Entry 4IIT (X-ray diffraction, 4.30 A resolution (low resolution: residue-level contacts below are approximate; hydrogen-bond / salt-bridge calls are withheld)); this record covers chains A and B of the 3 polymer chains in the assembly.

== Chain A ==
Name: Phenylacetate-CoA oxygenase subunit PaaA
Organism: Klebsiella pneumoniae subsp. pneumoniae
Notes: EC 1.14.13.-
Reference sequence: A6T8I0 (A6T8I0_KLEP7); residue numbers follow UniProt; this construct covers 2-309
Amino-acid sequence (320 residues; each row starts with the number of its first residue; numbers below 1 keep their minus sign (Met-10 is residue -10)):
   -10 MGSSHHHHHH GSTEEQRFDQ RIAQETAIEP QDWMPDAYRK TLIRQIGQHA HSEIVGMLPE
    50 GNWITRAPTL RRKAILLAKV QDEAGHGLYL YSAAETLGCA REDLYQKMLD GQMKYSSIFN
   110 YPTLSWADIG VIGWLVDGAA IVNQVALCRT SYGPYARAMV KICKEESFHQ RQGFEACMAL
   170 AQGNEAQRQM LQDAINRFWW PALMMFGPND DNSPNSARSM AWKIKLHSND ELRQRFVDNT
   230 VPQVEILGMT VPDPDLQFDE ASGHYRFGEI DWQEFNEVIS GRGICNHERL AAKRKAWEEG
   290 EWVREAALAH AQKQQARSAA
Disordered / not traced: -10 to 0, 303-309
Sequence notes: expression tag (-10 to 1)
Residues lining bound ligands: Phenylacetyl coenzyme A (FAQ): Arg33, Gln34, Gln37, Lys103, Tyr104, Ser105, Ser106, Met193, Met194, Phe195, Gly196, Pro197, Ser202, Pro203, Asn204, Ser205, Lys214, Asn218, Phe264, Ile268

== Chain B ==
Name: Phenylacetate-CoA oxygenase subunit PaaB
Organism: Klebsiella pneumoniae subsp. pneumoniae
Notes: EC 1.14.13.-
Reference sequence: A6T8I1 (A6T8I1_KLEP7); residue numbers follow UniProt; this construct covers 1-95
Amino-acid sequence (95 residues; each row starts with the number of its first residue):
     1 MSKVYWPLYE VFVRSKQGLS HRHVGSLHAA DDQMALENAR DAYTRRSEGC SIWVVKASEI
    61 VASQPEDRSE FFDPAESKVY RHPTFYTVPD GMEHM
Disordered / not traced: 1-2, 66-95

== How chain A and chain B interact ==
Pairs across the interface - 24 pairs, chain A then chain B:
  Gln20(A) - Pro65(B)
  Asp21(A) - Pro65(B)
  Leu77(A) - Ser26(B)
  Tyr78(A) - Ala42(B)
  Tyr78(A) - Tyr43(B)
  Ser81(A) - Ser26(B)
  Ser81(A) - Leu27(B)
  Glu84(A) - Leu8(B)
  Glu84(A) - His28(B)
  Arg90(A) - His28(B)
  Glu91(A) - Trp6(B)
  Lys150(A) - Val24(B)
  Lys150(A) - Gly25(B)
  Lys150(A) - Tyr43(B)
  Glu154(A) - Arg45(B)
  Arg293(A) - Lys3(B)
  Arg293(A) - Val4(B)
  Arg293(A) - Trp6(B)
  Glu294(A) - Lys3(B)
  Glu294(A) - Val4(B)
  Ala296(A) - Val4(B)
  Leu297(A) - Lys3(B)
  Leu297(A) - Val4(B)
  Leu297(A) - Tyr5(B)
Also at the interface, not in a pair above, chain A (19 interface residues in all): Asp71, Tyr80, Glu290, Ala300, Gln301
Also at the interface, not in a pair above, chain B (17 interface residues in all): Ala30, Asp31, Ser63

== Overview ==
19 residues of chain A and 17 residues of chain B are in contact. Chain A binds Phenylacetyl coenzyme A.
Here chain A is Phenylacetate-CoA oxygenase subunit PaaA and chain B is Phenylacetate-CoA oxygenase subunit
PaaB, both from Klebsiella pneumoniae subsp. pneumoniae. Entry 4IIT (The Phenylacetyl-CoA monooxygenase PaaABC
subcomplex with phenylacetyl-CoA) was determined by X-ray diffraction.
